PDB entry 8TYO | electron microscopy, 2.75 A resolution | chains A and C of the 3 polymer chains in the assembly

== Chain A (and C) ==
Name: Spike glycoprotein
Organism: Severe acute respiratory syndrome coronavirus 2
Notes: chain C of this document is another copy of the same molecule, construct and numbering; everything in this record applies to it too
UniProtKB: P0DTC2 (SPIKE_SARS2); numbering as in UniProt; present here: 19-241, 245-1211
Chain sequence (1240 residues; each row starts with the number of its first residue; note: 3 numbers in that range are skipped by the numbering (no residue carries them; nothing is unmodelled there); numbers below 1 keep their minus sign (Met-4 is residue -4)):
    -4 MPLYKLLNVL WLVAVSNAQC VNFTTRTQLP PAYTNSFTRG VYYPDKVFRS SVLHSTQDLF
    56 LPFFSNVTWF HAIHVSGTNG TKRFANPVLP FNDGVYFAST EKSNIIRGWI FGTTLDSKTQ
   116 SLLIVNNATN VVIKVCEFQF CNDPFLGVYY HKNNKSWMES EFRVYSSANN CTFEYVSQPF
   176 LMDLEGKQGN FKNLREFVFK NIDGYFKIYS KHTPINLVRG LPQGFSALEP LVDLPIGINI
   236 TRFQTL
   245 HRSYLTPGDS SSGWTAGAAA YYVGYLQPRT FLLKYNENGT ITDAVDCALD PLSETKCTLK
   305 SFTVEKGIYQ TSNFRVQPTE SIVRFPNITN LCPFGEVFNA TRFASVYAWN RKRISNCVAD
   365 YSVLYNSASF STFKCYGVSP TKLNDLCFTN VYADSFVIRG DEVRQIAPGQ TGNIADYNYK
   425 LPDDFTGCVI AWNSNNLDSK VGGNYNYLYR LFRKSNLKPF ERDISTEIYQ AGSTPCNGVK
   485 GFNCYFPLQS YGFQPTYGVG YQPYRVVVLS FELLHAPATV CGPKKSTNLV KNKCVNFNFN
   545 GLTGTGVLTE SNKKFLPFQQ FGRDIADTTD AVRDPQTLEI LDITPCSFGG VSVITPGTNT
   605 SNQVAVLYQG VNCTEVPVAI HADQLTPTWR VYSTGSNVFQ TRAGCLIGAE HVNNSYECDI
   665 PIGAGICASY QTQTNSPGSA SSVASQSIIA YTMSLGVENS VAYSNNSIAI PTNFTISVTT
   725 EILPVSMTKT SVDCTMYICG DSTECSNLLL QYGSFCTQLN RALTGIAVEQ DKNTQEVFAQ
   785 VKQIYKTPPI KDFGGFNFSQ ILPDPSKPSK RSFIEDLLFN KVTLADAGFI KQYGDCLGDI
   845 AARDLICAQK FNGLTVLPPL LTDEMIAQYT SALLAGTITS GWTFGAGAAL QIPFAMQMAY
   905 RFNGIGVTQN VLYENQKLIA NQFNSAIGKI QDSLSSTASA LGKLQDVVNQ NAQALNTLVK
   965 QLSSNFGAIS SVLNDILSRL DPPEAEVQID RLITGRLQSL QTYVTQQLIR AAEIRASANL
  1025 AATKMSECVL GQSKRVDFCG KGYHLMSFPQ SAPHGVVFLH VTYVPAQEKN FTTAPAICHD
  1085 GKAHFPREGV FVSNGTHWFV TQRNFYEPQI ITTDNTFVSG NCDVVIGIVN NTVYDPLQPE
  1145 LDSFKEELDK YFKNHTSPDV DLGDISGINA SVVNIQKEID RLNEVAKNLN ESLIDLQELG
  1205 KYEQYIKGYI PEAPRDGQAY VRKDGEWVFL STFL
Not modelled in the structure: -4 to 26, 66-80, 131-166, 173-186, 245-262, 332-528, 624-628, 677-688, 812, 828-853, 1141-1238 (chain C: -4 to 26, 66-83, 131-167, 173-188, 245-262, 442-447, 458-490, 497-507, 621-640, 677-689, 828-853, 1141-1238)
Disulfide bonds: Cys291-Cys301, Cys538-Cys590, Cys617-Cys649, Cys662-Cys671, Cys738-Cys760, Cys743-Cys749, Cys1032-Cys1043, Cys1082-Cys1126
Covalently attached groups: N-acetylglucosamine (NAG) linked to Asn282, Asn616, Asn657, Asn709, Asn717, Asn801, Asn1074, Asn1098, Asn1134
Construct notes: initiating methionine (-4); expression tag (-3 to 18, 1212-1238); conflict Ala80 (Asp in P0DTC2), Gly215 (Asp in P0DTC2), Asn417 (Lys in P0DTC2), Lys484 (Glu in P0DTC2), Tyr501 (Asn in P0DTC2), Gly614 (Asp in P0DTC2), Gly682 (Arg in P0DTC2), Ser683 (Arg in P0DTC2), Ser685 (Arg in P0DTC2), Val701 (Ala in P0DTC2), Pro986 (Lys in P0DTC2), Pro987 (Val in P0DTC2)
Curated features (UniProtKB/Swiss-Prot):
  - region: Asn280 to Cys301 (Putative superantigen), Arg403 to Asp405 (Integrin-binding motif), Asn448 to Phe456 (Immunodominant HLA epitope recognized by the CD8+), Pro681, Ala684 (Putative superantigen), Ser816 to Tyr837 (Fusion peptide 1), Lys835 to Phe855 (Fusion peptide 2), Asp1163 to Glu1202 (Heptad repeat 2)
  - site: Arg815, Ser816 (Cleavage)
  - glycosylation: Asn61 (N-linked (GlcNAc...) (hybrid) asparagine), Asn74 (N-linked (GlcNAc...) (complex) asparagine), Asn122 (N-linked (GlcNAc...) (hybrid) asparagine), Asn149 (N-linked (GlcNAc...) (complex) asparagine), Asn165 (N-linked (GlcNAc...) (complex) asparagine), Asn234 (N-linked (GlcNAc...) (high mannose) asparagine), Asn282 (N-linked (GlcNAc...) (complex) asparagine), Thr323 (O-linked (GalNAc) threonine), Ser325 (O-linked (HexNAc...) serine), Asn331 (N-linked (GlcNAc...) (complex) asparagine), Asn343 (N-linked (GlcNAc...) (complex) asparagine), Asn603 (N-linked (GlcNAc...) (hybrid) asparagine), Asn616 (N-linked (GlcNAc...) (complex) asparagine), Asn657 (N-linked (GlcNAc...) (complex) asparagine), Thr676 (O-linked (GlcNAc...) threonine), Thr678 (O-linked (GlcNAc...) threonine), Asn709 (N-linked (GlcNAc...) (high mannose) asparagine), Asn717 (N-linked (GlcNAc...) (hybrid) asparagine), Asn801 (N-linked (GlcNAc...) (hybrid) asparagine), Asn1074 (N-linked (GlcNAc...) (hybrid) asparagine) and 5 more in UniProt
  - natural variant: Thr19 (T19I: In strain: Omicron/BQ.1.1, Omicron/XBB.1.5 and 1 more; T19R: In strain: Delta/B.1.617.2, Omicron/BA.2 and 4 more), Thr20 (T20N: In strain: Gamma/P.1), Leu24 to Ala27 (sequence variant, change not given here; In strain: Omicron/BA.2, Omicron/BA.2.12.1 and 6 more), Pro26 (P26S: In strain: Gamma/P.1), Gln52 (Q52H: In strain: Omicron/EG.5.1), Ala67 (A67V: In strain: Eta/B.1.525, Omicron/BA.1), His69 to Val70 (deletion: In strain: Alpha/B.1.1.7, Eta/B.1.525 and 5 more), Gly75 (G75V: In strain: Lambda/C.37), Thr76 (T76I: In strain: Lambda/C.37), Val83 (V83A: In strain: Omicron/XBB.1.5, Omicron/EG.5.1), Thr95 (T95I: In strain: Iota/B.1.526, Mu/B.1.621 and 2 more), Arg102 (R102I: In strain: A23.1), 75 further natural variant entries in UniProt
  - mutagenesis: His69 to Val70 (Increased incorporation of cleaved spike into virions), Asn121 (N121Q: Partial loss of biliverdin affinity), Arg190 (R190K: Partial loss of biliverdin affinity), Asn234 (N234Q: Increased resistance to neutralizing antibodies), Asn331 (N331Q: Reduced viral infectivity), Asn343 (N343Q: Reduced viral infectivity), Leu452 (L452R: Increased resistance to neutralizing antibodies. Decreases HLA binding to NF9 epitope. Increased binding affinity to human ACE2), Tyr453 (Y453F: Decreased HLA binding to NF9 epitope. Increased binding affinity to human ACE2), Ala475 (A475V: Increased resistance to neutralizing antibodies), Val483 (V483A: Increased resistance to neutralizing antibodies), Phe490 (F490L: Increased resistance to neutralizing antibodies and human covalescent sera neutralization), Gln493 (Q493N: Reduced host ACE2-binding affinity in vitro; Q493Y: Reduced host ACE2-binding affinity in vitro), 9 further mutagenesis entries in UniProt
Reported in the primary citation:
  - conformationally variable residues (order/disorder transition): Leu1141 to Ser1147

== Interface between chain A and chain C ==
Pairs across the interface (140):
  Asp40(A) - Phe562(C)
  Lys41(A) - Phe562(C)
  Lys41(A) - Gln563(C)
  Lys41(A) - Gln564(C)  hydrogen bond (backbone-backbone)
  Lys41(A) - Phe565(C)
  Val42(A) - Phe565(C)
  Val42(A) - Arg567(C)
  Phe43(A) - Lys557(C)
  Phe43(A) - Lys558(C)
  Phe43(A) - Phe559(C)  hydrophobic
  Phe43(A) - Gln563(C)
  Phe43(A) - Phe565(C)  hydrogen bond (backbone-backbone)
  Phe43(A) - Gly566(C)
  Phe43(A) - Arg567(C)  hydrogen bond (backbone-backbone)
  Tyr200(A) - Arg357(C)
  Tyr200(A) - Asn394(C)
  Glu224(A) - Leu560(C)
  Glu224(A) - Phe562(C)
  Pro225(A) - Phe562(C)  hydrophobic
  Pro230(A) - Arg357(C)
  Asn282(A) - Lys558(C)
  Asp737(A) - Asn317(C)  hydrogen bond
  Met740(A) - Phe592(C)  hydrophobic
  Asp745(A) - Arg319(C)  salt bridge
  Gln755(A) - Ser968(C)
  Gln755(A) - Asn969(C)
  Gln755(A) - Phe970(C)  hydrogen bond (backbone-backbone)
  Gln755(A) - Gly971(C)
  Tyr756(A) - Gln965(C)  hydrogen bond (backbone-side chain)
  Tyr756(A) - Phe970(C)
  Tyr756(A) - Arg995(C)
  Gly757(A) - Gln965(C)
  Gly757(A) - Ser968(C)
  Ser758(A) - Gln965(C)  hydrogen bond (backbone-side chain)
  Phe759(A) - Gln965(C)
  Phe759(A) - Phe970(C)  hydrophobic
  Phe759(A) - Gln1002(C)
  Phe759(A) - Ser1003(C)
  Gln762(A) - Thr961(C)
  Gln762(A) - Thr1006(C)
  Arg765(A) - Gln957(C)
  Gln787(A) - Val701(C)
  Gln787(A) - Asn703(C)  hydrogen bond
  Ile788(A) - Leu699(C)  hydrophobic
  Ile788(A) - Gly700(C)
  Ile788(A) - Val701(C)  hydrogen bond (backbone-backbone)
  Ile788(A) - Glu702(C)
  Ile788(A) - Asn703(C)  hydrogen bond (backbone-backbone)
  Tyr789(A) - Asn703(C)
  Tyr789(A) - Val705(C)  hydrophobic
  Lys790(A) - Glu702(C)  salt bridge
  Lys790(A) - Asn703(C)  hydrogen bond (backbone-backbone)
  Lys790(A) - Ser704(C)
  Pro792(A) - Tyr707(C)  hydrophobic
  Asp796(A) - Tyr707(C)  hydrogen bond (backbone-side chain)
  Phe797(A) - Tyr707(C)  hydrophobic
  Lys854(A) - Phe592(C)  hydrogen bond (side chain-backbone)
  Phe855(A) - Pro589(C)  hydrophobic
  Gly857(A) - Phe592(C)
  Pro862(A) - Ala647(C)  hydrophobic
  Pro863(A) - Ala668(C)  hydrogen bond (backbone-backbone)
  Leu864(A) - Pro665(C)  hydrophobic
  Leu864(A) - Ala668(C)
  Leu864(A) - Gly669(C)  hydrogen bond (backbone-backbone)
  Leu864(A) - Met697(C)  hydrophobic
  Leu865(A) - Met697(C)  hydrophobic
  Thr866(A) - Arg646(C)
  Thr866(A) - Ala668(C)
  Met869(A) - Thr696(C)
  Met869(A) - Met697(C)  hydrophobic
  Met869(A) - Leu699(C)
  Gln872(A) - Leu699(C)
  Tyr873(A) - Leu699(C)  hydrophobic
  Thr883(A) - Val705(C)
  Gly889(A) - Asp1041(C)
  Ala890(A) - Gly1046(C)
  Ala890(A) - Tyr1047(C)  hydrophobic
  Ala892(A) - Glu1072(C)
  Leu894(A) - Ala713(C)
  Leu894(A) - Pro715(C)
  Leu894(A) - Glu1072(C)
  Gln895(A) - Val705(C)
  Gln895(A) - Ala706(C)
  Gln895(A) - Ser711(C)
  Gln895(A) - Ile712(C)
  Gln895(A) - Ala713(C)  hydrogen bond (backbone-backbone)
  Gln895(A) - Asn1074(C)  hydrogen bond
  Ile896(A) - Tyr707(C)
  Ile896(A) - Ile712(C)  hydrophobic
  Pro897(A) - Tyr707(C)  hydrophobic
  Pro897(A) - Ser708(C)
  Pro897(A) - Asn709(C)
  Pro897(A) - Ser711(C)
  Phe898(A) - Tyr707(C)  hydrogen bond (backbone-side chain)
  Met900(A) - Thr1077(C)
  Met900(A) - Val1094(C)  hydrophobic
  Tyr904(A) - Val1094(C)
  Tyr904(A) - Arg1107(C)
  Asn907(A) - Arg1107(C)
  Gln913(A) - Pro1090(C)
  Gln913(A) - Arg1107(C)
  Asn914(A) - Phe1089(C)
  Asn914(A) - Ser1123(C)  hydrogen bond
  Tyr917(A) - Pro1079(C)
  Tyr917(A) - Phe1089(C)  hydrophobic
  Tyr917(A) - Val1128(C)
  Tyr917(A) - Val1129(C)
  Glu918(A) - Ser1123(C)
  Glu918(A) - Val1128(C)
  Gln920(A) - Ile1130(C)
  Val963(A) - Ala570(C)  hydrophobic
  Asn978(A) - Thr547(C)
  Leu981(A) - Lys386(C)  hydrogen bond (backbone-side chain)
  Ser982(A) - Lys386(C)
  Ser982(A) - Leu390(C)
  Arg983(A) - Gly381(C)
  Arg983(A) - Val382(C)
  Arg983(A) - Ser383(C)  hydrogen bond (backbone-backbone)
  Arg983(A) - Leu390(C)
  Arg983(A) - Leu517(C)  hydrogen bond (side chain-backbone)
  Leu984(A) - Gly381(C)
  Leu984(A) - Val382(C)
  Leu984(A) - Lys386(C)  hydrogen bond (backbone-side chain)
  Asp985(A) - Ser383(C)  hydrogen bond
  Asp994(A) - Arg995(C)  salt bridge
  Leu1001(A) - Gln1002(C)
  Gln1002(A) - Gln1002(C)  hydrogen bond
  Gln1005(A) - Gln1002(C)  hydrogen bond
  Gln1005(A) - Thr1006(C)
  Thr1009(A) - Thr1009(C)
  Leu1012(A) - Gln1010(C)
  Arg1019(A) - Glu1017(C)
  Thr1027(A) - Arg1039(C)
  Ser1030(A) - Val1040(C)
  Glu1031(A) - Arg1039(C)  salt bridge
  Glu1031(A) - Val1040(C)
  Leu1034(A) - Asp1041(C)
  Gly1035(A) - Val1040(C)
  Arg1039(A) - Arg1039(C)
  Glu1111(A) - Ser1123(C)
Other interface residues (no listed pair), chain A (88 interface residues in all): Tyr38, Arg44, Ser46, Val47, Gly283, Lys786, Leu858, Thr859, Leu861, Trp886, Ala893, Lys921, Ser967
Other interface residues (no listed pair), chain C (94 interface residues in all): Thr385, Thr393, Ile569, Asp571, Gln613, Gly614, Ile666, Gly667, Ile670, Asn710, Gly999, Ile1013, Lys1045, Val1068, Ala1078, Phe1121, Gly1124

== In short ==
The interface between chain A and chain C involves 88 residues on one side and 94 on the other, with 26
hydrogen bonds and 4 salt bridges. Polar pairs include Asp745(A)-Arg319(C), Lys790(A)-Glu702(C) and
Asp994(A)-Arg995(C). N-acetylglucosamine is covalently linked to Asn282(A), Asn616(A), Asn657(A), Asn709(A),
Asn717(A) and Asn801(A) and 3 more. The paper reports conformational variability at Leu1141(A).
Both chains are Spike glycoprotein (Severe acute respiratory syndrome coronavirus 2). Entry 8TYO (Structural
and biochemical rationale for Beta variant protein booster vaccine broad cross-neutralization of SARS-CoV-2)
was determined by electron microscopy, deposited together with 8TYL.
